PDB entry 4CGA | X-ray diffraction, 1.74 A resolution | chain A

[Chain A]
Name: Choline kinase alpha
Organism: Homo sapiens
Notes: EC 2.7.1.32, 2.7.1.82
UniProtKB: P35790 (CHKA_HUMAN); numbering as in UniProt (aligned over 75-457)
Amino-acid sequence (383 residues; numbered 75 to 457; the number before each row is that of its first residue):
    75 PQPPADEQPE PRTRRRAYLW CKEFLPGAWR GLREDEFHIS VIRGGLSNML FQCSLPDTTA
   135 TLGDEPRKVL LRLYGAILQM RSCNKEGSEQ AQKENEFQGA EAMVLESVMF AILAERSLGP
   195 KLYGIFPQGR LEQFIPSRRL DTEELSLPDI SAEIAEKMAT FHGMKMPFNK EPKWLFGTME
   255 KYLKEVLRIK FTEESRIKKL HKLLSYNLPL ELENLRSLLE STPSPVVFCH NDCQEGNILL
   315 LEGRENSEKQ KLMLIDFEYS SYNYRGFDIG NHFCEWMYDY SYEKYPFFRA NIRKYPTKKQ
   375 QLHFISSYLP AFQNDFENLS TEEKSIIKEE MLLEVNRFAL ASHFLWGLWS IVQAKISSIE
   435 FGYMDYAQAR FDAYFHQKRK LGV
Unresolved in the structure: 75-79, 151-174
UniProt features mapped onto this chain:
  - binding site (ATP): R117 to M123, R146, Q207 to R213, Q308, D330
  - binding site (phosphocholine): G119 to S121
  - modified residue: K247 (N6-acetyllysine), S279 (Phosphoserine)
Residues lining bound ligands: QLW (N,N-dimethyl-1-[[4-(2-phenylethyl)phenyl]methyl]pyridin-1-ium-4-amine): N305, D306, Q308, Y333, E349, Y354, W420, W423, I433, E434, F435, Y437, Y440, R444

[In short]
Chain A binds compound QLW. Curated annotation (UniProt) lists 17 ATP-binding residues and 3
phosphocholine-binding residues.
Chain A is Choline kinase alpha (Homo sapiens); the structure, Human choline kinase a1 in complex with
compound 5, was determined by X-ray diffraction together with 4CG8 and 4CG9 from the same study.
